Entry 1PMM (X-ray diffraction, 2.00 A resolution); this record covers chains A and E of the 6 polymer chains in the assembly.

[Chain A (and E)]
Name: Glutamate decarboxylase beta
Organism: Escherichia coli
Notes: EC 4.1.1.15; chain E of this document is another copy of the same molecule, construct and numbering; everything in this record applies to it too
UniProt: P69910 (DCEB_ECOLI); residue numbers follow UniProt; this construct covers 1-466
Amino-acid sequence (466 residues; each row starts with the number of its first residue):
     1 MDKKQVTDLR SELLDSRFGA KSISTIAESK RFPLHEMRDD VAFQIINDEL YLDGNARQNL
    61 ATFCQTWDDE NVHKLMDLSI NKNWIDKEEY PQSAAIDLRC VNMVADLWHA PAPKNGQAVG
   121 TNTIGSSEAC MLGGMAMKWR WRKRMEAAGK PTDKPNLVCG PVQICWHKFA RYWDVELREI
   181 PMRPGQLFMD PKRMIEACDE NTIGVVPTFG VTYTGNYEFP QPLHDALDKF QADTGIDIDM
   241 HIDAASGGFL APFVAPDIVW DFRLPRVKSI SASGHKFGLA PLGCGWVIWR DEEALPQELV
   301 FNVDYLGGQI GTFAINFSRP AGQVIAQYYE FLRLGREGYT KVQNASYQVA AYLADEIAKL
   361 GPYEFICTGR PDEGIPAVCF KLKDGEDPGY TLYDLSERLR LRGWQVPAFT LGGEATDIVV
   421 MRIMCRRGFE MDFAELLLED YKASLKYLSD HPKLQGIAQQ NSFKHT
Not modelled in the structure: 1-2, 453-466 (chain E: 1-3, 453-466)
Glycans and other covalent adducts: pyridoxal phosphate (PLP) linked to K276
Residues lining bound ligands: pyridoxal phosphate (PLP): F63, G125, S126, S127, Q163, C165, T208, G210, T212, D243, A245, S246, S273, H275
UniProt features mapped onto this chain:
  - binding site (substrate): T62, N83
  - binding site (pyridoxal 5'-phosphate): S126, S127, T212, H275
  - modified residue: K276 (N6-(pyridoxal phosphate)lysine), K446 (N6-acetyllysine), K453 (N6-acetyllysine), K464 (N6-acetyllysine)
From the paper describing this entry:
  - conformationally variable residues (loop rearrangement, order/disorder transition, side-chain flip): K3 to K30, D86, E89, V300 to F313
  - binding site for pyridoxal phosphate: Q163, T212, D243, A245, H275, K276
  - binding site for acetic acid: T62, F63, D86
  - contacts within the chain: F63-R422

[How chain A and chain E interact]
Pairs across the interface - 16 pairs, chain A then chain E:
  V6(A) with Q5(E); V6(E), hydrophobic; L9(E)
  L9(A) with L9(E), hydrophobic
  R10(A) with L9(E); H35(E)
  L13(A) with L9(E), hydrophobic; E12(E); L13(E)
  L14(A) with E12(E); E36(E); R38(E)
  D15(A) with E36(E), hydrogen bond (backbone-side chain)
  S16(A) with E36(E)
  R402(A) with P91(E)
  L436(A) with Q92(E)
Interface residues without a listed pair, chain E (11 interface residues in all): M37

[In short]
9 residues of chain A face 11 of chain E across their interface, with 1 hydrogen bond. Its one hydrogen-bonded
contact is D15(A)-E36(E). Covalently linked pyridoxal phosphate: at K276(A). From the paper: a binding site
for pyridoxal phosphate at Q163(A), T212(A) and D243(A) among others; a binding site for acetic acid at
T62(A), F63(A) and D86(A).
Chain A and chain E are both Glutamate decarboxylase beta (Escherichia coli); the structure, Crystal structure
of Escherichia coli GadB (low pH), was determined by X-ray diffraction, deposited together with 1PMO.
